Entry 7YH6 (electron microscopy, 3.40 A resolution); this record covers chains L and H of the 3 polymer chains in the assembly.

[Chain L]
Name: NIV-8 Fab light chain
Source organism: Homo sapiens
Notes: antibody fragment or engineered binder
Amino-acid sequence (111 residues; row label = number of the first residue in the row):
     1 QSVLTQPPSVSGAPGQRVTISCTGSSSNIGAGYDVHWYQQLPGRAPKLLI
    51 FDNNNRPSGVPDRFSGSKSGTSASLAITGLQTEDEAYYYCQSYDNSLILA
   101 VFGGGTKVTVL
Cystine bridges: Cys22-Cys90

[Chain H]
Name: NIV-8 Fab heavy chain
Source organism: Homo sapiens
Notes: antibody fragment or engineered binder
Amino-acid sequence (125 residues; row label = number of the first residue in the row):
     1 EVQLVESGGGVVQPGRSLRLSCAASGFKFSKFAMHWVRQAPGKGPEWVAV
    51 ISYDGNQYHSADSVKGRFTISRDNSFNTLYLQMNSLGPEDTAVYYCARDG
   101 PDTSGYYANIYFDFWGQGTLVTVSS
Cystine bridges: Cys22-Cys96

[Interface between chain L and chain H]
Pairs across the interface - 26 pairs, chain L then chain H:
  Gly32(L) - Tyr106(H)
  Tyr33(L) - Asn109(H)
  Asp34(L) - Asn109(H)  hydrogen bond (backbone-side chain)
  His36(L) - Ile110(H)
  His36(L) - Tyr111(H)
  Tyr38(L) - Phe112(H)
  Gln40(L) - Gln39(H)  hydrogen bond
  Arg44(L) - Gln117(H)  hydrogen bond
  Ala45(L) - Gly116(H)
  Pro46(L) - Trp115(H)
  Leu48(L) - Tyr111(H)  hydrophobic
  Leu48(L) - Phe112(H)
  Phe51(L) - Asp102(H)
  Phe51(L) - Tyr111(H)  hydrophobic
  Asp52(L) - Ser104(H)
  Tyr89(L) - Lys43(H)
  Tyr89(L) - Gly44(H)
  Tyr89(L) - Pro45(H)
  Gln91(L) - Ile110(H)  hydrogen bond (side chain-backbone)
  Gln91(L) - Tyr111(H)
  Tyr93(L) - Ala108(H)
  Leu99(L) - Trp47(H)  hydrophobic
  Ala100(L) - Trp47(H)
  Ala100(L) - Ile110(H)  hydrophobic
  Phe102(L) - Pro45(H)
  Phe102(L) - Phe112(H)  hydrophobic
Interface residues without a listed pair, chain L (20 interface residues in all): Ile98, Gly103
Interface residues without a listed pair, chain H (21 interface residues in all): His59, Tyr95, Thr103, Gly105, Asp113

[In short]
20 residues of chain L and 21 residues of chain H are in contact, with 4 hydrogen bonds. Polar contacts
include Asp34(L)-Asn109(H), Gln40(L)-Gln39(H) and Arg44(L)-Gln117(H).
Chain L is NIV-8 Fab light chain and chain H is NIV-8 Fab heavy chain, both from Homo sapiens; the structure,
Structure of SARS-CoV-2 spike RBD in complex with neutralizing antibody NIV-8, was determined by electron
microscopy together with 8HES and 7YH7 from the same study.
